5ES9 - chain A; structure by X-ray diffraction, 3.77 A resolution.

Chain A:
Molecule: Linear gramicidin synthetase subunit A
From: Brevibacillus parabrevis
UniProt: Q70LM7 (LGRA_BREPA); residues 3-767 here correspond to UniProt positions 2-766 (UniProt number = residue number - 1)
Sequence (776 residues; numbered 1 to 776; the number before each row is that of its first residue):
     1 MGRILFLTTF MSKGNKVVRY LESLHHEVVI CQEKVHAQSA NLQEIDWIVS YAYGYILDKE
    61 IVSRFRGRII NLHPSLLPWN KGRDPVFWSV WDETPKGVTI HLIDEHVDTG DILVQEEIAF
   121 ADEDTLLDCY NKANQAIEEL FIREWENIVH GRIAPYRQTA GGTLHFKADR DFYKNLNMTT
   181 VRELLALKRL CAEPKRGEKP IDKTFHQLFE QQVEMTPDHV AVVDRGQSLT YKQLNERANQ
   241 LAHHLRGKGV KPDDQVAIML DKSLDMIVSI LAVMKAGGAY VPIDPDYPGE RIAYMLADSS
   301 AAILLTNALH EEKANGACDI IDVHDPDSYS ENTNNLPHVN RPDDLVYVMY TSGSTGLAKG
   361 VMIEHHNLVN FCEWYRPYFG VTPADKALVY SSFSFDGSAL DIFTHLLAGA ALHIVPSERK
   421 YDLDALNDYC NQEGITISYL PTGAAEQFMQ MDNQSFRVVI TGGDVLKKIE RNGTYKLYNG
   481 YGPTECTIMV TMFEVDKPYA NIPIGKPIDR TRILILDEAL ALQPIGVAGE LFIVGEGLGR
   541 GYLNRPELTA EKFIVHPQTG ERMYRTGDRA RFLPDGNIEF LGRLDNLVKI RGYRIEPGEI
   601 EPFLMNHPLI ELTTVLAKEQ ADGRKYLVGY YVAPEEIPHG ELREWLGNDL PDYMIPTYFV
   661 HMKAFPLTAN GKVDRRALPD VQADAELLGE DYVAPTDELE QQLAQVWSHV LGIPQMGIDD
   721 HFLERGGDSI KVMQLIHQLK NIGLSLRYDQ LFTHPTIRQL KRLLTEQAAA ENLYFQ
Not modelled in the structure: 353-356, 686-692, 771-776
Sequence notes: initiating methionine (1); expression tag (2, 768-776)
Covalently attached groups: 4'-phosphopantetheine (PNS) linked to Ser729
Ligand contacts: 4'-phosphopantetheine (PNS): Lys174, Asp728, Ile730
UniProt features mapped onto this chain:
  - modified residue: Ser729 (O-(pantetheine 4'-phosphoryl)serine)

In short:
Covalently linked 4'-phosphopantetheine: at Ser729.
Chain A is Linear gramicidin synthetase subunit A (Brevibacillus parabrevis); the structure, Crystal structure
of the LgrA initiation module in the formylation state, was determined by X-ray diffraction (same publication
as 5ES5, 5ES6, 5ES7 and 5ES8).
